7UGS - chain A; structure by X-ray diffraction, 1.63 A resolution.

# Chain A
Protein: Hyperfolder yellow fluorescent protein
Source organism: Aequorea victoria
Notes: engineered mutation(s): K206V
Chain sequence (237 residues; numbered 0 to 238; 2 numbers in that range are skipped by the numbering (no residue carries them; nothing is unmodelled there); the number before each row is that of its first residue; numbering starts at 0):
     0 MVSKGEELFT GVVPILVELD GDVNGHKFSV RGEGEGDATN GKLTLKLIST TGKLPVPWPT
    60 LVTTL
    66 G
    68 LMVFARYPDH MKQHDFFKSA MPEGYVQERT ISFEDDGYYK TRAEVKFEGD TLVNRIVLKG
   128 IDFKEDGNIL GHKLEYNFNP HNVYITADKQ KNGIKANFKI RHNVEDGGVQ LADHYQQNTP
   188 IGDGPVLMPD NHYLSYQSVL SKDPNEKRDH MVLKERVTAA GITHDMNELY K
Unresolved in the structure: 0-2, 232-238
Modified residues: Gly-66 ({(4Z)-2-(aminomethyl)-4-[(4-hydroxyphenyl)methylidene]-5-oxo-4,5-dihydro-1H-imidazol-1-yl}acetic acid; CR2)
Glycans and other covalent adducts: covalent link Leu-64/Gly-66; covalent link Gly-66/Leu-68

# Overview
Chain A is Hyperfolder yellow fluorescent protein (Aequorea victoria); the structure, Crystal structure of
monomeric hyperfolder YFP (K206V mutant), was determined by X-ray diffraction together with 7UGR and 7UGT from
the same study.
